PDB entry 7K5X | electron microscopy, 2.93 A resolution | chains A and J of the 13 polymer chains in the assembly

Chain A:
Molecule: Histone H3.1
From: Homo sapiens
UniProtKB: P68431 (H31_HUMAN); residues 0-135 here correspond to UniProt positions 1-136 (UniProt number = residue number + 1)
Sequence (136 residues; each row starts with the number of its first residue; numbering starts at 0):
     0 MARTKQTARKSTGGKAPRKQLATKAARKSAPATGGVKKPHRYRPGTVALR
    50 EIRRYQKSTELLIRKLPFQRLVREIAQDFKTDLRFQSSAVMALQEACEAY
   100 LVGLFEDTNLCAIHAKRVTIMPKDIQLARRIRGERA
Disordered / not traced: 0-36, 134-135
Swiss-Prot annotation at these positions:
  - modified residue: Arg2 (Asymmetric dimethylarginine), Thr3 (Phosphothreonine), Lys4 (Allysine), Gln5 (5-glutamyl dopamine), Thr6 (Phosphothreonine), Arg8 (Citrulline), Lys9 (N6,N6,N6-trimethyllysine), Ser10 (ADP-ribosylserine), Thr11 (Phosphothreonine), Lys14 (N6-(2-hydroxyisobutyryl)lysine), Arg17 (Asymmetric dimethylarginine), Lys18 (N6-(2-hydroxyisobutyryl)lysine), Lys23 (N6-(2-hydroxyisobutyryl)lysine), Arg26 (Citrulline), Lys27 (N6,N6,N6-trimethyllysine), Ser28 (ADP-ribosylserine), Lys36 (N6,N6,N6-trimethyllysine), Lys37 (N6-methyllysine), Tyr41 (Phosphotyrosine), Lys56 (N6,N6,N6-trimethyllysine) and 8 more in UniProt
  - lipidation: Lys18 (N6-decanoyllysine)

Chain J:
Molecule: 197-nt DNA strand
From: Homo sapiens
Sequence (197 nucleotides; each row starts with the number of its first residue):
     1 GGGGTGGTCGCTGTTCAATACATGCACAGGATGTATATATCTGACACGTG
    51 CCTGGAGACTAGGGAGTAATCCCCTTGGCGGTTAAAACGCGGGGGACAGC
   101 GCGTACGTGCGTTTAAGCGGTGCTAGAGCTGTCTACGACCAATTGAGCGG
   151 CCTCGGCACCGGGATTCTCCAGGGCGGCCGCGTATAGGGTCCAGCCC

How chain A and chain J interact:
Contacting residue pairs - 24 pairs, chain A then chain J:
  Lys37(A) with DA171(J), salt bridge to the phosphate
  His39(A) with DC169(J), sugar contact
  Arg40(A) with DG91(J), base contact
  Tyr41(A) with DT168(J), phosphate contact; DC169(J), sugar contact
  Arg42(A) with DG94(J), salt bridge to the phosphate; DC169(J), salt bridge to the phosphate
  Pro43(A) with DG94(J), sugar contact
  Thr45(A) with DT168(J), phosphate contact; DC169(J), hydrogen bond to the phosphate
  Arg63(A) with DA85(J), hydrogen bond to the phosphate
  Arg72(A) with DT76(J), salt bridge to the phosphate
  Arg83(A) with DT75(J), hydrogen bond to the base; DT76(J), phosphate contact
  Phe84(A) with DT75(J), phosphate contact; DT76(J), hydrogen bond to the phosphate
  Gln85(A) with DT75(J), phosphate contact
  Arg116(A) with DA96(J), phosphate contact; DC97(J), phosphate contact
  Val117(A) with DG95(J), sugar contact; DA96(J), hydrogen bond to the phosphate
  Thr118(A) with DG95(J), phosphate contact; DA96(J), hydrogen bond to the phosphate
  Met120(A) with DC97(J), phosphate contact
Also at the interface, not in a pair above, chain A (19 interface residues in all): Leu82, Ser86, Lys115
Also at the interface, not in a pair above, chain J (13 interface residues in all): DA86, DC170

Summary:
19 residues of chain A and 13 residues of chain J are in contact, with 6 hydrogen bonds and 4 salt bridges.
Among the polar pairs are Arg83(A)-DT75(J), Thr45(A)-DC169(J) and Arg63(A)-DA85(J).
Here chain A is Histone H3.1 and chain J is a 197-nt DNA strand, both from Homo sapiens. Entry 7K5X (Cryo-EM
structure of a chromatosome containing human linker histone H1.0) was determined by electron microscopy (same
publication as 7K5Y, 7K60, 7K61 and 7K63).
